9E1M - chains G and I of the 11 polymer chains in the assembly; structure by electron microscopy, 3.25 A resolution.

Chain G:
Protein: Histone H2A type 1
Organism: Xenopus laevis
UniProt: P06897 (H2A1_XENLA); residues 0-129 here correspond to UniProt positions 1-130 (UniProt number = residue number + 1)
Amino-acid sequence (130 residues; numbered 0 to 129; the number before each row is that of its first residue; numbering starts at 0):
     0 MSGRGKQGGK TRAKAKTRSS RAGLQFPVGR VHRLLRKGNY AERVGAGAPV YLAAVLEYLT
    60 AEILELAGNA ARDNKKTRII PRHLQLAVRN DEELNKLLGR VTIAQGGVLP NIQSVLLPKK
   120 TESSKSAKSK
Unresolved in the structure: 0-9, 119-129
Sequence notes: conflict Arg99 (Gly100 in P06897), Ser123 (Ala124 in P06897)
Curated features (UniProtKB/Swiss-Prot):
  - modified residue: Ser1 (N-acetylserine), Lys5 (N6-(2-hydroxyisobutyryl)lysine), Lys9 (N6-(2-hydroxyisobutyryl)lysine), Lys36 (N6-(2-hydroxyisobutyryl)lysine), Lys74 (N6-(2-hydroxyisobutyryl)lysine), Lys75 (N6-(2-hydroxyisobutyryl)lysine), Lys95 (N6-(2-hydroxyisobutyryl)lysine), Gln104 (N5-methylglutamine), Lys118 (N6-(2-hydroxyisobutyryl)lysine)
  - cross-link (Glycyl lysine isopeptide (Lys-Gly)): Lys13 (interchain with G-Cter in ubiquitin), Lys15 (interchain with G-Cter in ubiquitin), Lys119 (interchain with G-Cter in ubiquitin)

Chain I:
Molecule: 149-nt DNA strand
Organism: Homo sapiens
Sequence (149 nucleotides; row label = number of the first residue in the row; numbers below 1 keep their minus sign (DA-73 is residue -73)):
   -73 ACAGGATGTA TATATCTGAC ACGTGCCTGG AGACTAGGGA GTAATCCCCT TGGCGGTTAA
   -13 AACGCGGGGG ACAGCGCGTA CGTGCGTTTA AGCGGTGCTA GAGCTGTCTA CGACCAATTG
    47 AGCGGCCTCG GCACCGGGAT TCTCCAGGG

Chain G / chain I interface:
Pairs across the interface (12):
  Arg11(G) - DA-43(I)  hydrogen bond to the base
  Arg11(G) - DG-42(I)  hydrogen bond to the sugar
  Ala12(G) - DA-41(I)  phosphate contact
  Lys13(G) - DG-42(I)  phosphate contact
  Ala14(G) - DG-42(I)  phosphate contact
  Lys15(G) - DA-43(I)  sugar contact
  Lys15(G) - DG-42(I)  hydrogen bond to the phosphate
  Arg17(G) - DA-43(I)  salt bridge to the phosphate
  Arg20(G) - DG-42(I)  salt bridge to the phosphate
  Arg29(G) - DG-44(I)  phosphate contact
  Arg32(G) - DG-44(I)  salt bridge to the phosphate
  Arg77(G) - DC-54(I)  sugar contact
Also at the interface, not in a pair above, chain G (13 interface residues in all): Thr16, Gly28, Arg42
Also at the interface, not in a pair above, chain I (8 interface residues in all): DA-53, DG-45, DG-35

Overview:
13 residues of chain G face 8 of chain I across their interface, with 3 hydrogen bonds and 3 salt bridges.
Among the polar pairs are Arg11(G)-DA-43(I), Arg11(G)-DG-42(I) and Lys15(G)-DG-42(I).
Here chain G is Histone H2A type 1 (Xenopus laevis) and chain I is a 149-nt DNA strand (Homo sapiens). Entry
9E1M (Snf2h bound nucleosome complex - ClassA2) was determined by electron microscopy, deposited together with
9E1L, 9E1N, 9E1O, 9E1P, 9E1Q, 9E1R and 4 further entries.
